Entry 2OR4 (X-ray diffraction, 1.62 A resolution); this record covers chain A.

[Chain A]
Protein: Glutamate carboxypeptidase 2
Source organism: Homo sapiens
Notes: EC 3.4.17.21; fragment: recombinant human GCPII, extracellular part
Reference sequence: Q04609 (FOLH1_HUMAN); numbering as in UniProt (aligned over 44-750)
Amino-acid sequence (709 residues; row label = number of the first residue in the row):
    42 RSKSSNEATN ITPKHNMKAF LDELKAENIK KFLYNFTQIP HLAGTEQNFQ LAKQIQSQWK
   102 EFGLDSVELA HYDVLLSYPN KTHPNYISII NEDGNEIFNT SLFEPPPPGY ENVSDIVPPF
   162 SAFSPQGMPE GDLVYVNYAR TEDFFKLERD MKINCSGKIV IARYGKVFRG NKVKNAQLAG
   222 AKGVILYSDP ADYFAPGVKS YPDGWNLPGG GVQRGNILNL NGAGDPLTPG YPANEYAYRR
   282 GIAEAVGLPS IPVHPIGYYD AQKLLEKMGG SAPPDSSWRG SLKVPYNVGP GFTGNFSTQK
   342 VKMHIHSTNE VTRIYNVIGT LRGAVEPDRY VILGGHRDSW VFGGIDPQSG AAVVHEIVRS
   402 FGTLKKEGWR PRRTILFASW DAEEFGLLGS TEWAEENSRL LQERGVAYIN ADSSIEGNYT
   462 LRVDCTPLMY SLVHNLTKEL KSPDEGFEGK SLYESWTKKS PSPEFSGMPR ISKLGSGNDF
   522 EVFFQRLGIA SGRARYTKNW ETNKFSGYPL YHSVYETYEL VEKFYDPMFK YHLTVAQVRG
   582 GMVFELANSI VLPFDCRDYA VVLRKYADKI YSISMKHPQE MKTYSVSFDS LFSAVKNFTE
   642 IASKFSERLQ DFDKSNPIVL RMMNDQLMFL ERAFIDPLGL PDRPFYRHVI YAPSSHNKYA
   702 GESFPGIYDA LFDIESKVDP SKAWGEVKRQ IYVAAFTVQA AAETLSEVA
Unresolved in the structure: 42-54, 152-155, 541-543
Sequence notes: expression tag (42-43)
Swiss-Prot annotation at these positions:
  - active site: E424 (Nucleophile), S628 (Charge relay system), D666 (Charge relay system), H689 (Charge relay system)
  - binding site (substrate): R210, N257, E424, S517, G518, N519, R534 to R536, Y552, H553, K699, Y700
  - binding site (Ca(2+)): T269, Y272, E433, E436
  - binding site (Zn(2+)): H377, D387, E425, D453, H553
  - glycosylation (N-linked (GlcNAc...) asparagine): N51, N76, N121, N140, N153, N195, N336, N459, N476, N638
  - natural variant: H475 (H475Y: Correlates with lower folate and higher homocysteine levels)
  - mutagenesis: N51 (N51A: Loss of glycosylation. Reduces enzyme activity), N76 (N76A: Loss of glycosylation. Reduces enzyme activity), N121 (N121A: Loss of glycosylation. Severely reduced enzyme activity), N140 (N140A: Loss of glycosylation. Severely reduced enzyme activity), N153 (N153A: Loss of glycosylation. Severely reduced enzyme activity), N195 (N195A: Loss of glycosylation. Severely reduced enzyme activity), N336 (N336A: Loss of glycosylation. Reduces enzyme activity), H377 (H377A/G/Q: Complete loss of activity), D379 (D379E/N: Complete loss of activity), D387 (D387E/L: Complete loss of activity; D387N: No effect on enzyme activity), P388 (P388A: No effect on enzyme activity), E424 (E424A: Complete loss of activity; E424D: Reduces enzyme activity; E424Q: Reduces enzyme activity), 7 further mutagenesis entries in UniProt
Glycans and other covalent adducts: N-acetylglucosamine (NAG) linked to N76, N121, N140, N195, N459, N476; glycan linked to N638
Bound ions: Ca2+: T269, Y272, E433, E436; Zn2+ site 1: H377, D387, D453; Zn2+ site 2: D387, E425, H553
Ligand contacts: quisqualate (QUS; (S)-2-amino-3-(3,5-dioxo-[1,2,4]oxadiazolidin-2-yl)-propionic acid): F209, R210, N257, E424, E425, F426, G427, L428, S517, G518, N519, Y552, H553, K699, Y700
From the paper describing this entry:
  - binding site for quisqualate: F209, R210, N257, L259, E424, G427, L428, S517, G518, Y552, K699, Y700
  - conformationally variable residues (loop rearrangement, side-chain flip): N257, G518

[In short]
Ligands of chain A: quisqualate. Covalently linked N-acetylglucosamine: at N76, N121, N140, N195, N459 and
N476 and 1 more. UniProt lists 4 active-site residues, 13 substrate-binding residues, 4 Ca2+-binding residues
and 5 Zn2+-binding residues. From the paper: a binding site for quisqualate at F209, R210 and N257 among
others; conformational variability at N257 and G518.
Chain A is Glutamate carboxypeptidase 2 (Homo sapiens); the structure, A high resolution crystal structure of
human glutamate carboxypeptidase II in complex with quisqualic acid, was determined by X-ray diffraction
together with 2PVV and 2PVW from the same study.
